5B76 - chains A and B; structure by X-ray diffraction, 1.65 A resolution.

# Chain A
Protein: Histone acetyltransferase KAT6A
Organism: Homo sapiens
Notes: EC 2.3.1.48
UniProtKB: Q92794 (KAT6A_HUMAN); residues 194-323 here = UniProt positions 194-323
Amino-acid sequence (131 residues; numbered 193 to 323; the number before each row is that of its first residue):
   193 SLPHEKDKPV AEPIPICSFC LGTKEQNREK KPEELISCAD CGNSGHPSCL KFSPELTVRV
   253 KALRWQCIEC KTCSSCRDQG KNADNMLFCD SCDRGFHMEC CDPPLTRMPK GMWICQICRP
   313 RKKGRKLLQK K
Not modelled in the structure: 313-323
Sequence notes: expression tag (193)
Metal / ion sites: Zn2+ site 1: Cys209, Cys212, His238, Cys241; Zn2+ site 2: Cys230, Cys233, Cys259, Cys262; Zn2+ site 3: Cys265, Cys268, His289, Cys292; Zn2+ site 4: Cys281, Cys284, Cys307, Cys310

# Chain B
Protein: Histone H3
UniProtKB: K7EMV3 (K7EMV3_HUMAN); residues 1-25 here correspond to UniProt positions 2-26 (UniProt number = residue number + 1)
Amino-acid sequence (26 residues; row label = number of the first residue in the row):
     1 ARTKQTARKS TGGKAPRKQL ATKAAX
Sequence notes: amidation (26)
Modified / non-standard residues: Lys14 (N-6-crotonyl-L-lysine; KCR); NH2 (amino group) at position 26

# Interface between chain A and chain B
Pairs across the interface - 50 pairs, chain A then chain B:
  Ile208(A) - Leu20(B)  hydrophobic
  Ile208(A) - Lys23(B)
  Ile208(A) - Ala24(B)  hydrophobic
  Ser210(A) - Lys14(B)
  Ser210(A) - Ala15(B)  hydrogen bond (backbone-backbone)
  Phe211(A) - Thr11(B)
  Phe211(A) - Gly12(B)
  Phe211(A) - Gly13(B)
  Phe211(A) - Lys14(B)
  Phe211(A) - Ala15(B)
  Leu213(A) - Ala15(B)  hydrophobic
  Leu213(A) - Gln19(B)
  Leu213(A) - Leu20(B)  hydrophobic
  Leu213(A) - Lys23(B)
  Asn235(A) - Lys14(B)
  Ser236(A) - Lys14(B)
  Gly237(A) - Lys14(B)
  Cys241(A) - Thr11(B)
  Lys243(A) - Ser10(B)  hydrogen bond (side chain-backbone)
  Lys243(A) - Thr11(B)  hydrogen bond (side chain-backbone)
  Trp257(A) - Lys14(B)
  Cys259(A) - Lys14(B)
  Ile260(A) - Lys4(B)  hydrogen bond (backbone-side chain)
  Ile260(A) - Ala7(B)
  Ile260(A) - Thr11(B)
  Glu261(A) - Lys4(B)  hydrogen bond (backbone-side chain)
  Glu261(A) - Arg8(B)  salt bridge
  Lys263(A) - Lys4(B)  hydrogen bond (backbone-side chain)
  Gln271(A) - Lys4(B)
  Ala275(A) - Lys4(B)
  Asp276(A) - Thr3(B)
  Asp276(A) - Lys4(B)
  Asp276(A) - Gln5(B)  hydrogen bond (backbone-backbone)
  Asp276(A) - Arg8(B)  salt bridge
  Asn277(A) - Thr3(B)
  Met278(A) - Thr3(B)
  Met278(A) - Lys4(B)  hydrogen bond (backbone-backbone)
  Leu279(A) - Arg2(B)
  Leu279(A) - Thr3(B)
  Phe280(A) - Arg2(B)  hydrogen bond (backbone-backbone)
  Phe280(A) - Lys4(B)
  Phe280(A) - Ala7(B)  hydrophobic
  Cys281(A) - Arg2(B)  hydrogen bond (backbone-side chain)
  Asp282(A) - Arg2(B)  salt bridge
  Asp285(A) - Arg2(B)  salt bridge
  Met300(A) - Ala1(B)
  Met300(A) - Thr3(B)
  Pro301(A) - Ala1(B)  hydrogen bond (backbone-backbone)
  Gly303(A) - Ala1(B)  hydrogen bond (backbone-backbone)
  Trp305(A) - Ala1(B)  hydrophobic
Also at the interface, not in a pair above, chain A (35 interface residues in all): Cys209, Thr215, Ile228, Leu242, Phe244, Leu248, Lys302

# Summary
35 residues of chain A and 17 residues of chain B are in contact, with 12 hydrogen bonds and 4 salt bridges.
Among the polar pairs are Glu261(A)-Arg8(B), Asp276(A)-Arg8(B) and Asp282(A)-Arg2(B). Cys209(A), Cys212(A),
His238(A) and Cys241(A) coordinate Zn2+ site 1.
Here chain A is Histone acetyltransferase KAT6A (Homo sapiens) and chain B is Histone H3. Entry 5B76 (Crystal
structure of MOZ double PHD finger domain in complex with histone H3 crotonylation at K14) was determined by
X-ray diffraction (same publication as 5B75, 5B77, 5B78 and 5B79).
